PDB entry 1ZHB | X-ray diffraction, 2.70 A resolution | chains A and B of the 3 polymer chains in the assembly

Chain A:
Molecule: H-2 class I histocompatibility antigen, D-B alpha chain
Source organism: Mus musculus
Notes: fragment: EXTRAcellular part
UniProt: P01899 (HA11_MOUSE); residues 1-276 here correspond to UniProt positions 25-300 (UniProt number = residue number + 24)
Chain sequence (276 residues; each row starts with the number of its first residue):
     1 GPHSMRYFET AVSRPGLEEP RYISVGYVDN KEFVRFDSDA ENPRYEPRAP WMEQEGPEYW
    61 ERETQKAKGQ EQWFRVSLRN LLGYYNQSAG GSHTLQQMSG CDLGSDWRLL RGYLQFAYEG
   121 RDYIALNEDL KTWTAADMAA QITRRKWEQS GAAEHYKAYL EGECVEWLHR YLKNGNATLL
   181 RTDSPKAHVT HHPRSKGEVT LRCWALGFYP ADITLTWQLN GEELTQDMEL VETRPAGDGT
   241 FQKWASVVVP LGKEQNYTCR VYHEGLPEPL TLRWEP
Unresolved in the structure: 1, 275-276
Disulfides: C101-C164, C203-C259

Chain B:
Molecule: Beta-2-microglobulin
Source organism: Mus musculus
UniProt: P01887 (B2MG_MOUSE); residues 1-99 here correspond to UniProt positions 21-119 (UniProt number = residue number + 20)
Chain sequence (99 residues; each row starts with the number of its first residue):
     1 IQKTPQIQVY SRHPPENGKP NILNCYVTQF HPPHIEIQML KNGKKIPKVE MSDMSFSKDW
    61 SFYILAHTEF TPTETDTYAC RVKHDSMAEP KTVYWDRDM
Disulfides: C25-C80

How chain A and chain B interact:
Pairs across the interface (55; chain A residue first):
  F8(A) - F56(B)
  E9(A) - F56(B)
  T10(A) - F56(B)
  V12(A) - P33(B)  hydrophobic
  R14(A) - H34(B)
  R21(A) - M54(B)
  Y27(A) - S55(B)
  R35(A) - D53(B)
  R35(A) - M54(B)  hydrogen bond (side chain-backbone)
  R35(A) - S55(B)
  R48(A) - D53(B)  salt bridge
  T94(A) - H31(B)
  T94(A) - P33(B)
  Q96(A) - F56(B)
  Q96(A) - W60(B)  hydrogen bond (side chain-backbone)
  Q96(A) - F62(B)
  Q97(A) - F56(B)
  Q97(A) - W60(B)
  M98(A) - F56(B)  hydrophobic
  M98(A) - K58(B)
  M98(A) - W60(B)  hydrophobic
  Q115(A) - W60(B)
  F116(A) - W60(B)
  A117(A) - W60(B)
  E119(A) - I1(B)
  E119(A) - H31(B)  hydrogen bond (backbone-side chain)
  G120(A) - H31(B)
  G120(A) - W60(B)
  R121(A) - I1(B)
  D122(A) - W60(B)  hydrogen bond
  H192(A) - D98(B)  salt bridge
  R202(A) - D98(B)  hydrogen bond (side chain-backbone)
  R202(A) - M99(B)
  W204(A) - D98(B)
  W204(A) - M99(B)
  V231(A) - Q8(B)
  E232(A) - Q8(B)  hydrogen bond (backbone-side chain)
  E232(A) - T28(B)  hydrogen bond
  E232(A) - Q29(B)
  T233(A) - Y26(B)
  R234(A) - Q8(B)  hydrogen bond
  R234(A) - Y10(B)
  R234(A) - Y26(B)
  R234(A) - M99(B)  hydrogen bond (side chain-backbone)
  P235(A) - Y10(B)  hydrogen bond (backbone-side chain)
  P235(A) - N24(B)
  P235(A) - Y26(B)
  P235(A) - L65(B)  hydrophobic
  A236(A) - R12(B)  hydrogen bond (backbone-side chain)
  A236(A) - N24(B)  hydrogen bond (backbone-side chain)
  G237(A) - R12(B)
  Q242(A) - Y10(B)
  Q242(A) - S11(B)  hydrogen bond (side chain-backbone)
  Q242(A) - R12(B)  hydrogen bond (side chain-backbone)
  W244(A) - M99(B)
Interface residues without a listed pair, chain A (36 interface residues in all): I23, E32, E229, D238
Interface residues without a listed pair, chain B (25 interface residues in all): K3, S57, Y63

Overview:
Chain A and chain B form an interface of 36 and 25 residues respectively; the contacts include 14 hydrogen
bonds and 2 salt bridges. Among the polar pairs are R48(A)-D53(B), H192(A)-D98(B) and R35(A)-M54(B).
Chain A is H-2 class I histocompatibility antigen, D-B alpha chain and chain B is Beta-2-microglobulin, both
from Mus musculus; the structure, Crystal Structure Of The Murine Class I Major Histocompatibility Complex Of
H-2Db, B2-Microglobulin, and a 9-Residue ..., was determined by X-ray diffraction.
